PDB entry 8QE9 | electron microscopy, 3.90 A resolution | chains 1H and 1I of the 64 polymer chains in the assembly

[Chain 1H (and 1I)]
Name: DUF1071 domain-containing protein
Organism: Staphylococcus phage 80alpha
Notes: chain 1I of this document is another copy of the same molecule, construct and numbering; everything in this record applies to it too
Reference sequence: A0A0E1VL05 (A0A0E1VL05_STAA3); numbering as in UniProt (aligned over 2-207)
Sequence (206 residues; each row starts with the number of its first residue):
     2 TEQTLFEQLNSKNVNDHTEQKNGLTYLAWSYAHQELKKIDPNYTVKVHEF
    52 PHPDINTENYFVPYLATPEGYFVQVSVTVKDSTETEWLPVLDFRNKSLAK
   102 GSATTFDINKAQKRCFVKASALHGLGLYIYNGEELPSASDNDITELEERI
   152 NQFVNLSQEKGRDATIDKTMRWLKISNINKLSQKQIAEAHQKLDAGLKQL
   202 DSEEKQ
Disordered / not traced: 2-3, 132-207 (chain 1I: 2-3, 204-207)

[Chain 1H / chain 1I interface]
Contacting residue pairs - 67 pairs, chain 1H then chain 1I:
  E20(1H) - G133(1I)
  E20(1H) - P137(1I)
  K22(1H) - P137(1I)
  K22(1H) - S138(1I)  hydrogen bond (side chain-backbone)
  K22(1H) - A139(1I)  hydrogen bond (side chain-backbone)
  K22(1H) - N142(1I)  hydrogen bond
  N23(1H) - T145(1I)  hydrogen bond
  L28(1H) - L136(1I)
  A29(1H) - G133(1I)
  A29(1H) - L136(1I)  hydrophobic
  W30(1H) - K119(1I)
  W30(1H) - L123(1I)  hydrophobic
  W30(1H) - Y131(1I)  hydrogen bond (side chain-backbone)
  W30(1H) - E135(1I)
  W30(1H) - L136(1I)
  S31(1H) - L128(1I)
  S31(1H) - N132(1I)  hydrogen bond
  H34(1H) - F7(1I)
  H34(1H) - L123(1I)  hydrogen bond (side chain-backbone)
  Q35(1H) - F7(1I)
  Q35(1H) - N11(1I)
  K38(1H) - F7(1I)
  V46(1H) - E85(1I)
  V48(1H) - W88(1I)
  E50(1H) - F51(1I)
  E50(1H) - W88(1I)
  H53(1H) - E70(1I)  salt bridge
  I56(1H) - P54(1I)  hydrophobic
  I56(1H) - P69(1I)
  I56(1H) - K101(1I)
  T58(1H) - P54(1I)  hydrogen bond (side chain-backbone)
  T58(1H) - N57(1I)
  E59(1H) - P52(1I)
  N60(1H) - P52(1I)
  Y61(1H) - P52(1I)
  Y61(1H) - P54(1I)
  Y61(1H) - A67(1I)  hydrogen bond (side chain-backbone)
  Y61(1H) - T68(1I)
  V63(1H) - T68(1I)
  P64(1H) - F73(1I)  hydrophobic
  P64(1H) - W88(1I)
  Y65(1H) - T68(1I)
  Y65(1H) - E70(1I)
  Y65(1H) - F73(1I)  hydrophobic
  Y72(1H) - E70(1I)  hydrogen bond
  F94(1H) - D141(1I)
  F94(1H) - I144(1I)  hydrophobic
  F94(1H) - N180(1I)
  R95(1H) - I179(1I)
  A104(1H) - E70(1I)
  T105(1H) - S98(1I)
  T106(1H) - Y72(1I)  hydrogen bond (side chain-backbone)
  T106(1H) - F73(1I)
  T106(1H) - P90(1I)
  T106(1H) - V91(1I)
  F107(1H) - P90(1I)
  F107(1H) - L92(1I)  hydrophobic
  I109(1H) - F73(1I)  hydrophobic
  N110(1H) - W88(1I)  hydrogen bond (side chain-backbone)
  N110(1H) - P90(1I)
  N110(1H) - E135(1I)
  K111(1H) - L136(1I)
  K111(1H) - S138(1I)
  Q113(1H) - W88(1I)
  K114(1H) - E87(1I)  salt bridge
  K114(1H) - L136(1I)
  R115(1H) - L136(1I)
Other interface residues (no listed pair), chain 1H (45 interface residues in all): H18, Q21, G24, Y27, Y44, F62, A67, D93, G102, V118
Other interface residues (no listed pair), chain 1I (41 interface residues in all): H53, L66, Q75, L89

[In short]
The interface between chain 1H and chain 1I involves 45 residues on one side and 41 on the other; the contacts
include 12 hydrogen bonds and 2 salt bridges. Polar pairs include H53(1H)-E70(1I), K114(1H)-E87(1I) and
K22(1H)-S138(1I).
Both chains are DUF1071 domain-containing protein (Staphylococcus phage 80alpha). Entry 8QE9 (Complex between
the 80a-Sak SSAP and the SaPI2 Stl master regulator) was determined by electron microscopy (same publication
as 8Q86, 8RC5 and 8PQ8).
